PDB entry 1D01 | X-ray diffraction, 2.00 A resolution | chains A and B of the 3 polymer chains in the assembly

[Chain A (and B)]
Molecule: Tumor necrosis factor receptor associated factor 2
Organism: Homo sapiens
Notes: fragment: traf domain; chain B of this document is another copy of the same molecule, construct and numbering; everything in this record applies to it too
Reference sequence: Q12933 (TRAF2_HUMAN); numbering as in UniProt (aligned over 334-501)
Sequence (168 residues; numbered 334 to 501; the number before each row is that of its first residue):
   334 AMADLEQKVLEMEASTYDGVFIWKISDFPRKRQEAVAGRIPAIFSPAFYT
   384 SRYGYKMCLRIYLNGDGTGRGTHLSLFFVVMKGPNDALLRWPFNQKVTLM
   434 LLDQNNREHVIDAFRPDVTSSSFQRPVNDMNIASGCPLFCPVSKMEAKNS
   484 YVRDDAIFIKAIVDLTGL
Sequence notes: conflict Arg-365 (Leu in Q12933)

[How chain A and chain B interact]
Residue-residue contacts (17; chain A residue first):
  Leu-338(A) / Val-342(B)  hydrophobic
  Met-345(A) / Val-342(B)  hydrophobic
  Met-345(A) / Met-345(B)  hydrophobic
  Met-345(A) / Glu-346(B)
  Arg-385(A) / Glu-346(B)  hydrogen bond (side chain-backbone)
  Arg-385(A) / Ala-347(B)
  Arg-385(A) / Ser-348(B)  hydrogen bond (side chain-backbone)
  Arg-385(A) / Thr-349(B)
  Tyr-386(A) / Thr-349(B)
  Tyr-386(A) / Phe-354(B)
  Tyr-386(A) / Ile-355(B)  hydrogen bond (side chain-backbone)
  Pro-417(A) / Lys-357(B)  hydrogen bond (backbone-side chain)
  Pro-417(A) / Phe-491(B)
  Asn-418(A) / Phe-491(B)
  Ala-420(A) / Gln-437(B)
  Leu-421(A) / Leu-435(B)  hydrophobic
  Leu-421(A) / Phe-491(B)  hydrophobic
Also at the interface, not in a pair above, chain A (10 interface residues in all): Val-342, Arg-458
Also at the interface, not in a pair above, chain B (16 interface residues in all): Leu-338, Glu-339, Val-353, Asp-487

[Overview]
10 residues of chain A and 16 residues of chain B are in contact; the contacts include 4 hydrogen bonds. Polar
contacts include Arg-385(A)/Glu-346(B), Arg-385(A)/Ser-348(B) and Tyr-386(A)/Ile-355(B).
Chain A and chain B are both Tumor necrosis factor receptor associated factor 2 (Homo sapiens); the structure,
Structure of tnf receptor associated factor 2 in complex with a human CD30 peptide, was determined by X-ray
diffraction, deposited together with 1D00, 1CZY, 1CZZ, 1D0A and 1D0J.
